PDB entry 7JO9 | electron microscopy, 3.30 A resolution | chains F and I of the 11 polymer chains in the assembly

Chain F:
Molecule: Histone H4
Source organism: Homo sapiens
Reference sequence: P62805 (H4_HUMAN); residues 0-102 here correspond to UniProt positions 1-103 (UniProt number = residue number + 1)
Sequence (103 residues; each row starts with the number of its first residue; numbering starts at 0):
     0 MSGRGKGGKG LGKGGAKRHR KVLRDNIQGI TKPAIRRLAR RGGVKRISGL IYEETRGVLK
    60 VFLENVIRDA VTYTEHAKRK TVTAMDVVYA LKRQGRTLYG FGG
Disordered / not traced: 0-17
UniProt features mapped onto this chain:
  - DNA-binding region: Lys16 to Lys20
  - modified residue: Ser1 (N-acetylserine), Arg3 (Asymmetric dimethylarginine), Lys5 (N6-(2-hydroxyisobutyryl)lysine), Lys8 (N6-(2-hydroxyisobutyryl)lysine), Lys12 (N6-(2-hydroxyisobutyryl)lysine), Lys16 (N6-(2-hydroxyisobutyryl)lysine), Lys20 (N6,N6,N6-trimethyllysine), Lys31 (N6-(2-hydroxyisobutyryl)lysine), Lys44 (N6-(2-hydroxyisobutyryl)lysine), Ser47 (Phosphoserine), Tyr51 (Phosphotyrosine), Lys59 (N6-(2-hydroxyisobutyryl)lysine), Lys77 (N6-(2-hydroxyisobutyryl)lysine), Lys79 (N6-(2-hydroxyisobutyryl)lysine), Thr80 (Phosphothreonine), Tyr88 (Phosphotyrosine), Lys91 (N6-(2-hydroxyisobutyryl)lysine)
  - cross-link (Glycyl lysine isopeptide (Lys-Gly)): Lys12 (interchain with G-Cter in SUMO2), Lys20 (interchain with G-Cter in SUMO2), Lys31 (interchain with G-Cter in SUMO2), Lys59 (interchain with G-Cter in SUMO2), Lys79 (interchain with G-Cter in SUMO2), Lys91 (interchain with G-Cter in SUMO2)

Chain I:
Molecule: 147-nt DNA strand
Source organism: synthetic construct
Sequence (147 nucleotides; row label = number of the first residue in the row; numbers below 1 keep their minus sign (DA-73 is residue -73)):
   -73 ATCGGATGTA TATATCTGAC ACGTGCCTGG AGACTAGGGA GTAATCCCCT TGGCGGTTAA
   -13 AACGCGGGGG ACAGCGCGTA CGTGCGTTTA AGCGGTGCTA GAGCTGTCTA CGACCAATTG
    47 AGCGGCCTCG GCACCGGGAT TCTCGAT
Disordered / not traced: -73, 73

Chain F / chain I interface:
Contacting residue pairs (8; chain F residue first):
  Arg45(F) - DC7(I)  sugar contact
  Arg45(F) - DG8(I)  phosphate contact
  Ile46(F) - DC7(I)  sugar contact
  Ile46(F) - DG8(I)  hydrogen bond to the phosphate
  Gly48(F) - DC7(I)  hydrogen bond to the phosphate
  Arg78(F) - DA28(I)  phosphate contact
  Lys79(F) - DA28(I)  hydrogen bond to the phosphate
  Thr80(F) - DA28(I)  hydrogen bond to the phosphate
Other interface residues (no listed pair), chain F (9 interface residues in all): Arg35, Ser47, Lys77
Other interface residues (no listed pair), chain I (5 interface residues in all): DG27, DG29

Overview:
9 residues of chain F and 5 residues of chain I are in contact; the contacts include 4 hydrogen bonds. Polar
contacts include Ile46(F)-DG8(I), Gly48(F)-DC7(I) and Lys79(F)-DA28(I). Curated annotation (UniProt) lists a
DNA-binding region on chain F.
Here chain F is Histone H4 (Homo sapiens) and chain I is a 147-nt DNA strand (synthetic construct). Entry 7JO9
(1:1 cGAS-nucleosome complex) was determined by electron microscopy, deposited together with 7JOA.
